PDB entry 9EY9 | X-ray diffraction, 3.10 A resolution | chains B and C of the 28 polymer chains in the assembly

[Chain B]
Molecule: Proteasome subunit alpha type-3
Organism: Saccharomyces cerevisiae
Reference sequence: P23638 (PSA3_YEAST); residues 0-257 here correspond to UniProt positions 1-258 (UniProt number = residue number + 1)
Amino-acid sequence (258 residues; numbered 0 to 257; the number before each row is that of its first residue; numbering starts at 0):
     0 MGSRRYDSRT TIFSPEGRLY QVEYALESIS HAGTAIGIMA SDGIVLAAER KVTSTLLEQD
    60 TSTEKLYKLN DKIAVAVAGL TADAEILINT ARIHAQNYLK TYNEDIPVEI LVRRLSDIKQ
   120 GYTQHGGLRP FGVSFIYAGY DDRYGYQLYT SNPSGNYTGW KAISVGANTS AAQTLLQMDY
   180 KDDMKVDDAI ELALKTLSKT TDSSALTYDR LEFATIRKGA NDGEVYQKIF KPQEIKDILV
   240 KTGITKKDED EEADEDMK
Disordered / not traced: 0, 245-257
Swiss-Prot annotation at these positions:
  - cross-link (Glycyl lysine isopeptide (Lys-Gly)): Lys99 (interchain with G-Cter in ubiquitin), Lys198 (interchain with G-Cter in ubiquitin), Lys230 (interchain with G-Cter in ubiquitin)

[Chain C]
Molecule: Proteasome subunit alpha type-4
Organism: Saccharomyces cerevisiae
Reference sequence: P40303 (PSA4_YEAST); residues -1 to 252 here correspond to UniProt positions 1-254 (UniProt number = residue number + 2)
Amino-acid sequence (254 residues; each row starts with the number of its first residue; numbers below 1 keep their minus sign (Met-1 is residue -1)):
    -1 MSGYDRALSI FSPDGHIFQV EYALEAVKRG TCAVGVKGKN CVVLGCERRS TLKLQDTRIT
    59 PSKVSKIDSH VVLSFSGLNA DSRILIEKAR VEAQSHRLTL EDPVTVEYLT RYVAGVQQRY
   119 TQSGGVRPFG VSTLIAGFDP RDDEPKLYQT EPSGIYSSWS AQTIGRNSKT VREFLEKNYD
   179 RKEPPATVEE CVKLTVRSLL EVVQTGAKNI EITVVKPDSD IVALSSEEIN QYVTQIEQEK
   239 QEQQEQDKKK KSNH
Disordered / not traced: -1 to 0, 241-252
Swiss-Prot annotation at these positions:
  - modified residue: Thr58 (Phosphothreonine)

[How chain B and chain C interact]
Contacting residue pairs (70):
  Arg3(B) - Arg4(C)
  Asp6(B) - Tyr2(C)  hydrogen bond
  Asp6(B) - Arg4(C)  salt bridge
  Arg8(B) - Arg4(C)
  Thr10(B) - Leu6(C)
  Thr10(B) - Arg125(C)
  Ile11(B) - Leu6(C)  hydrophobic
  Ile11(B) - Gln17(C)
  Phe12(B) - Gln17(C)  hydrogen bond (backbone-side chain)
  Phe12(B) - Tyr20(C)  hydrophobic
  Phe12(B) - Ala21(C)  hydrophobic
  Phe12(B) - Leu76(C)  hydrophobic
  Phe12(B) - Arg125(C)
  Phe12(B) - Pro126(C)
  Phe12(B) - Gly128(C)
  Ser13(B) - Tyr20(C)
  Pro14(B) - Tyr20(C)
  Pro14(B) - Glu23(C)
  Glu15(B) - Glu23(C)
  Glu15(B) - Arg27(C)  hydrogen bond (backbone-side chain)
  Gly16(B) - Tyr20(C)
  Gly16(B) - Glu23(C)
  Gly16(B) - Ala24(C)
  Gly16(B) - Arg27(C)
  Arg17(B) - Arg27(C)
  Leu18(B) - Arg125(C)
  Met38(B) - Asp54(C)
  Arg112(B) - Arg81(C)
  Ser115(B) - Arg81(C)
  Asp116(B) - Arg81(C)  salt bridge
  Gln119(B) - Ala78(C)
  Gln119(B) - Asp79(C)
  Gln119(B) - Ile82(C)
  Thr122(B) - Arg125(C)  hydrogen bond (backbone-side chain)
  Gln123(B) - Tyr118(C)
  Gln123(B) - Gly123(C)
  Gln123(B) - Val124(C)
  Gln123(B) - Arg125(C)  hydrogen bond (backbone-backbone)
  Gln123(B) - Phe127(C)
  His124(B) - Gly123(C)
  His124(B) - Val124(C)
  Gly125(B) - Tyr2(C)
  Gly125(B) - Gly123(C)  hydrogen bond (backbone-backbone)
  Gly126(B) - Tyr2(C)
  Tyr143(B) - Arg56(C)  hydrogen bond (backbone-side chain)
  Tyr143(B) - Ile57(C)  hydrophobic
  Tyr145(B) - Arg56(C)  hydrogen bond (backbone-side chain)
  Gln146(B) - Ile57(C)
  Leu147(B) - Ile57(C)
  Tyr148(B) - Ile57(C)
  Ser153(B) - Ala78(C)
  Gly154(B) - Ala78(C)
  Gly154(B) - Arg81(C)  hydrogen bond (backbone-side chain)
  Asn155(B) - Asn77(C)
  Asn155(B) - Ala78(C)
  Tyr156(B) - Pro59(C)  hydrophobic
  Tyr156(B) - Arg81(C)
  Gly158(B) - Gln53(C)
  Gly158(B) - Asp54(C)  hydrogen bond (backbone-backbone)
  Gly158(B) - Ile57(C)
  Gly158(B) - Thr58(C)  hydrogen bond (backbone-side chain)
  Trp159(B) - Leu52(C)
  Trp159(B) - Gln53(C)
  Trp159(B) - Asp54(C)
  Lys160(B) - Leu52(C)  hydrogen bond (backbone-backbone)
  Lys160(B) - Gln53(C)
  Ala161(B) - Leu52(C)
  Leu175(B) - Leu52(C)
  Gln176(B) - Lys51(C)
  Gln176(B) - Leu52(C)
Interface residues without a listed pair, chain B (40 interface residues in all): Glu108, Gln172, Tyr179
Interface residues without a listed pair, chain C (31 interface residues in all): Leu50

[In short]
40 residues of chain B and 31 residues of chain C are in contact, with 12 hydrogen bonds and 2 salt bridges.
Polar pairs include Asp6(B)-Arg4(C), Asp116(B)-Arg81(C) and Asp6(B)-Tyr2(C).
Here chain B is Proteasome subunit alpha type-3 and chain C is Proteasome subunit alpha type-4, both from
Saccharomyces cerevisiae. Entry 9EY9 (Yeast 20S proteasome in complex with a sybactin derivative (PheSyr)) was
determined by X-ray diffraction.
